5MK6 - chain A; structure by X-ray diffraction, 1.45 A resolution.

[Chain A]
Protein: Botulinum neurotoxin type A
Organism: Clostridium botulinum
Notes: EC 3.4.24.69
UniProtKB: P10845 (BXA1_CLOBO); numbering as in UniProt (aligned over 871-1296)
Chain sequence (433 residues; numbered 864 to 1296; the number before each row is that of its first residue):
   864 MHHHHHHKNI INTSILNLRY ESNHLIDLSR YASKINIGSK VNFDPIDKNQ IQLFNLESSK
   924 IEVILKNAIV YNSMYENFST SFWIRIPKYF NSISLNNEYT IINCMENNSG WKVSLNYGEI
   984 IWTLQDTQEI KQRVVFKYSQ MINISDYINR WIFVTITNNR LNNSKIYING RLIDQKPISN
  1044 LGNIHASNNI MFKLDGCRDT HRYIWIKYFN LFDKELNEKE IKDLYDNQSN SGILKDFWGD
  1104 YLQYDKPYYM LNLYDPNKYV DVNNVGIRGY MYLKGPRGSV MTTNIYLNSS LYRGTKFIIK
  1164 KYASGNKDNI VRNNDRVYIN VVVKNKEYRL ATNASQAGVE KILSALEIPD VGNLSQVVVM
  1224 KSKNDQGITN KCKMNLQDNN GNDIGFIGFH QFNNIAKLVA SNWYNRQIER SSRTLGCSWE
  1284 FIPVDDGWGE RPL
Disordered / not traced: 864-872, 1294-1296
Sequence notes: initiating methionine (864); expression tag (865-870)
From the paper describing this entry:
  - conformationally variable residues (side-chain flip): Cys1235
  - contacts within the chain: Lys1236-Cys1280

[In short]
The paper reports conformational variability at Cys1235; contacts within the chain involving Lys1236 and
Cys1280.
Chain A is Botulinum neurotoxin type A (Clostridium botulinum); the structure, Crystal structure of the
receptor-binding domain of botulinum neurotoxin A1 (crystal form 1), was determined by X-ray diffraction
together with 5MK7 and 5MK8 from the same study.
